7QNA - chains A and B of the 6 polymer chains in the assembly; structure by electron microscopy, 3.00 A resolution.

# Chain A
Molecule: Gamma-aminobutyric acid receptor subunit alpha-4
From: Homo sapiens
UniProt: P48169 (GBRA4_HUMAN); residue numbers follow UniProt; this construct covers 1-554
Amino-acid sequence (554 residues; row label = number of the first residue in the row):
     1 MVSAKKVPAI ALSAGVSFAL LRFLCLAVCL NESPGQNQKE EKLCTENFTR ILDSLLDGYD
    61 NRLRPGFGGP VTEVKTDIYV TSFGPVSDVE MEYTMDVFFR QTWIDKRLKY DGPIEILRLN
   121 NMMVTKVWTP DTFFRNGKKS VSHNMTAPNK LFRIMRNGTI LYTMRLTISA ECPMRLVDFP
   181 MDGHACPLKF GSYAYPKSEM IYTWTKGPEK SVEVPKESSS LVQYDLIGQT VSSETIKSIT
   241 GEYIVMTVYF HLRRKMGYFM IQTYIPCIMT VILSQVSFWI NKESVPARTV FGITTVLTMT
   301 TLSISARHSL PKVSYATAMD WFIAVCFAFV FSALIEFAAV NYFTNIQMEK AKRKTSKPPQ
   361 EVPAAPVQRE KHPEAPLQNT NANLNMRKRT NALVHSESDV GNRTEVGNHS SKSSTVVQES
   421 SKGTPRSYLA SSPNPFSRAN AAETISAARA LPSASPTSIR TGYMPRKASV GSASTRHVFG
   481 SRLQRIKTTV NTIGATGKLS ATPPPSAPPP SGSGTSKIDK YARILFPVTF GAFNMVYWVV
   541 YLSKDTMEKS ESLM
Not modelled in the structure: 1-45, 349-514, 545-554
Disulfides: Cys172-Cys186
Covalent attachments: N-acetylglucosamine (NAG) linked to Asn144, Asn157
Ligand contacts: gamma-amino-butanoic acid (ABU): Phe98, Arg100, Thr163
Reported in the primary citation:
  - specificity-determining residues: Arg135 (proposed by the authors, not directly observed)

# Chain B
Molecule: Gamma-aminobutyric acid receptor subunit beta-3
From: Homo sapiens
UniProt: P28472 (GBRB3_HUMAN); residues -24 to 448 here correspond to UniProt positions 1-473 (UniProt number = residue number + 25)
Amino-acid sequence (473 residues; each row starts with the number of its first residue; numbers below 1 keep their minus sign (Met-24 is residue -24)):
   -24 MWGLAGGRLF GIFSAPVLVA VVCCAQSVND PGNMSFVKET VDKLLKGYDI RLRPDFGGPP
    36 VCVGMNIDIA SIDMVSEVNM DYTLTMYFQQ YWRDKRLAYS GIPLNLTLDN RVADQLWVPD
    96 TYFLNDKKSF VHGVTVKNRM IRLHPDGTVL YGLRITTTAA CMMDLRRYPL DEQNCTLEIE
   156 SYGYTTDDIE FYWRGGDKAV TGVERIELPQ FSIVEHRLVS RNVVFATGAY PRLSLSFRLK
   216 RNIGYFILQT YMPSILITIL SWVSFWINYD ASAARVALGI TTVLTMTTIN THLRETLPKI
   276 PYVKAIDMYL MGCFVFVFLA LLEYAFVNYI FFGRGPQRQK KLAEKTAKAK NDRSKSESNR
   336 VDAHGNILLT SLEVHNEMNE VSGGIGDTRN SAISFDNSGI QYRKQSMPRE GHGRFLGDRS
   396 LPHKKTHLRR RSSQLKIKIP DLTDVNAIDR WSRIVFPFTF SLFNLVYWLY YVN
Not modelled in the structure: -24 to 6, 308-421, 448
Disulfides: Cys136-Cys150
Covalent attachments: N-acetylglucosamine (NAG) linked to Asn80; glycan linked to Asn149
Ligand contacts: gamma-amino-butanoic acid (ABU): Tyr97, Glu155, Ser156, Tyr157, Phe200, Thr202, Tyr205

# How chain A and chain B interact
Contacting residue pairs - 89 pairs, chain A then chain B:
  Phe48(A) - Phe31(B)  hydrophobic
  Thr49(A) - Asp24(B)
  Thr49(A) - Leu27(B)
  Leu52(A) - Arg26(B)
  Leu52(A) - Leu27(B)  hydrophobic
  Asp53(A) - Arg26(B)  salt bridge
  Leu56(A) - Arg26(B)
  Tyr79(A) - Phe200(B)
  Phe98(A) - Tyr97(B)
  Arg118(A) - Asp163(B)  salt bridge
  Asn120(A) - Ile25(B)
  Asn120(A) - Arg26(B)
  Met122(A) - Ile25(B)  hydrophobic
  Met122(A) - Arg26(B)
  Met123(A) - Arg26(B)
  Lys126(A) - Arg26(B)
  Val141(A) - Lys103(B)
  His143(A) - Lys102(B)
  Met145(A) - Thr96(B)
  Met145(A) - Phe98(B)  hydrophobic
  Met145(A) - Ser104(B)
  Met145(A) - Phe105(B)
  Met145(A) - Val106(B)  hydrophobic
  Met145(A) - Ile130(B)  hydrophobic
  Thr146(A) - Gln65(B)
  Thr146(A) - Thr96(B)
  Thr146(A) - Leu128(B)
  Thr146(A) - Ile130(B)
  Ala147(A) - Asp95(B)
  Asn149(A) - Tyr97(B)
  Asn149(A) - Tyr157(B)  hydrogen bond (backbone-side chain)
  Lys150(A) - Tyr157(B)
  Leu151(A) - Tyr157(B)
  Leu151(A) - Gly158(B)
  Leu151(A) - Tyr205(B)
  Arg153(A) - Gly158(B)  hydrogen bond (side chain-backbone)
  Arg153(A) - Thr160(B)
  Arg153(A) - Thr202(B)  hydrogen bond (side chain-backbone)
  Arg153(A) - Tyr205(B)  hydrogen bond
  Thr163(A) - Tyr157(B)
  Met164(A) - Tyr157(B)
  Arg165(A) - Tyr97(B)
  Arg165(A) - Phe98(B)
  Arg165(A) - Leu99(B)  hydrogen bond (side chain-backbone)
  Arg165(A) - Asp101(B)  salt bridge
  Arg165(A) - Tyr157(B)  hydrogen bond (backbone-side chain)
  Ser220(A) - Met137(B)
  Val222(A) - Pro273(B)  hydrophobic
  Val222(A) - Lys274(B)
  Val222(A) - Ile275(B)  hydrophobic
  Val222(A) - Pro276(B)
  Gln223(A) - Lys274(B)
  Lys255(A) - Pro276(B)
  Gly257(A) - Pro276(B)
  Tyr258(A) - Lys274(B)
  Tyr258(A) - Ile275(B)
  Tyr258(A) - Pro276(B)
  Phe259(A) - Lys274(B)
  Ile261(A) - Arg269(B)
  Ile261(A) - Val278(B)  hydrophobic
  Ile261(A) - Met286(B)  hydrophobic
  Gln262(A) - Arg269(B)
  Ile265(A) - Met286(B)  hydrophobic
  Met269(A) - Phe289(B)  hydrophobic
  Met269(A) - Phe293(B)
  Ile272(A) - Phe293(B)  hydrophobic
  Leu273(A) - Phe293(B)  hydrophobic
  Leu273(A) - Leu296(B)  hydrophobic
  Val276(A) - Leu297(B)  hydrophobic
  Val276(A) - Ala300(B)  hydrophobic
  Trp279(A) - Tyr304(B)  hydrophobic
  Ile280(A) - Ala300(B)  hydrophobic
  Ile280(A) - Asn303(B)
  Asn281(A) - Asn303(B)  hydrogen bond (backbone-side chain)
  Asn281(A) - Phe307(B)
  Ser284(A) - Ser247(B)
  Pro286(A) - Ala248(B)  hydrophobic
  Ala287(A) - Ser247(B)
  Ala287(A) - Ala248(B)
  Ala287(A) - Val251(B)
  Val290(A) - Ile255(B)
  Phe291(A) - Ile255(B)  hydrophobic
  Phe291(A) - Leu296(B)  hydrophobic
  Thr294(A) - Ile255(B)
  Thr298(A) - Leu259(B)
  Thr298(A) - Thr262(B)
  Ser305(A) - Thr266(B)
  Ser309(A) - Lys274(B)  hydrogen bond
  Arg523(A) - Tyr304(B)
Also at the interface, not in a pair above, chain A (60 interface residues in all): Asp96, Arg100, Leu117, Leu119, Leu161, Ser219, Leu297, Thr301, Leu302
Also at the interface, not in a pair above, chain B (54 interface residues in all): Met55, Pro94, Tyr159, Ala252, Val258

# In short
60 residues of chain A face 54 of chain B across their interface; the contacts include 8 hydrogen bonds and 3
salt bridges. Among the polar pairs are Asp53(A)-Arg26(B), Arg118(A)-Asp163(B) and Arg165(A)-Asp101(B).
Gamma-amino-butanoic acid is bound between chain A and chain B. N-acetylglucosamine is covalently linked to
Asn144(A) and Asn157(A). From the paper: the specificity determinant Arg135(A).
Chain A is Gamma-aminobutyric acid receptor subunit alpha-4 and chain B is Gamma-aminobutyric acid receptor
subunit beta-3, both from Homo sapiens; the structure, Cryo-EM structure of human full-length
alpha4beta3gamma2 GABA(A)R in complex with GABA and nanobody Nb25, was determined by electron microscopy (same
publication as 7QN5, 7QN6, 7QN7, 7QN8, 7QN9, 7QNB and 3 further entries).
